PDB entry 3GEH | X-ray diffraction, 3.20 A resolution | chain A

[Chain A]
Molecule: tRNA modification GTPase mnmE
Source organism: Nostoc sp. PCC
Notes: EC 3.6.-.-
UniProt: Q8YN91 (MNME_ANASP); numbering as in UniProt (aligned over 1-459)
Sequence (462 residues; numbered -2 to 459; the number before each row is that of its first residue; numbers below 1 keep their minus sign (Gly-2 is residue -2)):
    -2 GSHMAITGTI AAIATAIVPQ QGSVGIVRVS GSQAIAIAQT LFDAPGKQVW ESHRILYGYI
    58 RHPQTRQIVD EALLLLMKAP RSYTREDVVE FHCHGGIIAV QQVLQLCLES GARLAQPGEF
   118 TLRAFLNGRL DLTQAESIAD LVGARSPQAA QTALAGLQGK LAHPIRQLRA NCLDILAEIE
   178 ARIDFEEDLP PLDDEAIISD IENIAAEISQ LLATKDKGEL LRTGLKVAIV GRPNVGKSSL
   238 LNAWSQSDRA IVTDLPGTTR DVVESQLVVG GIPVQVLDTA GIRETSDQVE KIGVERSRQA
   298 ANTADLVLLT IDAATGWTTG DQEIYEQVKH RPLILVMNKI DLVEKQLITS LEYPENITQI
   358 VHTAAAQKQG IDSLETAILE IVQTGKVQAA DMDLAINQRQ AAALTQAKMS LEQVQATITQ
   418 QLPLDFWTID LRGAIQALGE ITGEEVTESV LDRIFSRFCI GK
Not modelled in the structure: 276-295
Construct notes: expression tag (-2 to 0)
Ion coordination: Zn2+ near Glu349 (its only coordinating residue here)
Small-molecule neighbours:
  - 6R-folinic acid (FON; N-{[4-({[(6R)-2-amino-5-formyl-4-oxo-1,4,5,6,7,8-hexahydropteridin-6-yl]methyl}amino)phenyl]carbonyl}-L-glutamic acid): Ser20, Val21, Ile23, Arg25, His50, Tyr54, Glu68, Ala69, Leu70, Pro77, Arg78, Ser79, Tyr80, Arg82, Glu87, His89, Cys90, His91, Arg126
  - GDP (guanosine-5'-diphosphate): Arg229, Pro230, Asn231, Val232, Gly233, Lys234, Ser235, Ser236, Asn335, Lys336, Asp338, Leu339, Thr360, Ala361, Ala362, Ala363
Swiss-Prot annotation at these positions:
  - binding site ((6S)-5-formyl-5,6,7,8-tetrahydrofolate): Arg25, Glu87, Arg126, Lys459
  - binding site (GTP): Asn231 to Ser236, Thr250 to Thr256, Asp275 to Gly278
  - binding site (K(+)): Asn231, Thr250, Leu252, Thr255
  - binding site (Mg(2+)): Ser235, Thr256

[In short]
Bound to chain A: GDP and 6R-folinic acid. From UniProt: 4 (6S)-5-formyl-5,6,7,8-tetrahydrofolate-binding
residues, 17 GTP-binding residues, 4 K+-binding residues and Mg2+-binding residues Ser235 and Thr256.
Chain A is tRNA modification GTPase mnmE (Nostoc sp. PCC); the structure, Crystal structure of MnmE from
Nostoc in complex with GDP, FOLINIC ACID and ZN, was determined by X-ray diffraction together with 3GEE and
3GEI from the same study.
